PDB entry 8XIW | electron microscopy, 2.85 A resolution | chains E and G of the 7 polymer chains in the assembly

# Chain E
Protein: Methane monooxygenase
Organism: Methylosinus sporium
UniProt: Q27RN7 (Q27RN7_METSR); residues 1-526 here = UniProt positions 1-526
Amino-acid sequence (526 residues; numbered 1 to 526; the number before each row is that of its first residue):
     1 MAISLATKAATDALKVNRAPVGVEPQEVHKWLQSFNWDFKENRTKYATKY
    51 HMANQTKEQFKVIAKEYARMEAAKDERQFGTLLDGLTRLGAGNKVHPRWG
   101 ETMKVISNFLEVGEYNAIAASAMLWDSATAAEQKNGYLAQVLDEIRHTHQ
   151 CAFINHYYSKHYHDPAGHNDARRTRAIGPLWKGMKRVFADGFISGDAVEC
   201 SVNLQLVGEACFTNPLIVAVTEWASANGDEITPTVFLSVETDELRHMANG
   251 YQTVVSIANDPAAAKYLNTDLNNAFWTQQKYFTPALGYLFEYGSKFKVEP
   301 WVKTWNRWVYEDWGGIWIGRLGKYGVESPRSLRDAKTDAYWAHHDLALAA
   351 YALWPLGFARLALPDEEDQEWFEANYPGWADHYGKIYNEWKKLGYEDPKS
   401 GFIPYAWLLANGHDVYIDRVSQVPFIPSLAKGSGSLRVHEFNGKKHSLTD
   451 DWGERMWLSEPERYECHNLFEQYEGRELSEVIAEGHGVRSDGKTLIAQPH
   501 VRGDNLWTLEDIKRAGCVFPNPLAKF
Not modelled in the structure: 1-15
Metal / ion sites: Fe ion site 1: Glu-114, Glu-144, His-147, Glu-243; Fe ion site 2: Glu-144, Glu-209, Glu-243, His-246
From the paper describing this entry:
  - Fe ion coordination: Glu-243

# Chain G
Protein: Methane monooxygenase
Organism: Methylosinus sporium
UniProt: Q27RN4 (Q27RN4_METSR); residue numbers follow UniProt; this construct covers 1-169
Amino-acid sequence (169 residues; numbered 1 to 169; the number before each row is that of its first residue):
     1 MAKREPIHENSTRTEWEGKIAKLNSVDQATKFIQDFRVAYSSPFRKSYDL
    51 DVDYQYIERKIEERLSVLKTEKLSVADLVTKATTGEDAAAVEAAWIAKMK
   101 AAESKYAAERIHIEFRQLYKPPVLPVNVFLRTDAALGTILMELRNTDYYA
   151 TPLEGLRKERGVKVLHLQA
Not modelled in the structure: 1-3

# Interface between chain E and chain G
Residue-residue contacts (69):
  Lys-45(E) / Ala-134(G)
  Ala-47(E) / Ala-134(G)
  Ala-47(E) / Thr-138(G)
  Ala-47(E) / Met-141(G)  hydrophobic
  Thr-48(E) / Thr-138(G)
  Thr-48(E) / Met-141(G)
  Lys-49(E) / Met-141(G)
  Lys-49(E) / Asn-145(G)
  Asp-196(E) / Met-141(G)
  Tyr-266(E) / Asn-145(G)
  Asn-272(E) / Tyr-149(G)  hydrogen bond
  Asn-273(E) / Tyr-148(G)
  Asn-273(E) / Tyr-149(G)
  Arg-330(E) / Tyr-149(G)
  Pro-427(E) / Gln-168(G)
  Gly-434(E) / Gln-168(G)
  Ser-435(E) / Gln-168(G)
  Leu-436(E) / Gln-168(G)  hydrogen bond (backbone-side chain)
  Arg-437(E) / His-166(G)
  Arg-437(E) / Leu-167(G)
  Val-438(E) / Val-164(G)
  Val-438(E) / Leu-165(G)  hydrogen bond (backbone-backbone)
  Val-438(E) / His-166(G)  hydrogen bond (backbone-backbone)
  His-439(E) / Arg-157(G)
  His-439(E) / Lys-163(G)
  His-439(E) / Val-164(G)
  Glu-440(E) / Val-162(G)
  Glu-440(E) / Lys-163(G)  hydrogen bond (backbone-backbone)
  Glu-440(E) / Leu-165(G)
  Phe-441(E) / Val-162(G)  hydrophobic
  Asn-442(E) / Pro-43(G)  hydrogen bond (side chain-backbone)
  Asn-442(E) / Phe-44(G)
  Asn-442(E) / Arg-45(G)  hydrogen bond (side chain-backbone)
  Asn-442(E) / Tyr-48(G)
  Lys-444(E) / Tyr-48(G)
  Lys-445(E) / Leu-165(G)
  Trp-452(E) / Tyr-149(G)  hydrophobic
  Glu-454(E) / Leu-153(G)
  Glu-454(E) / Arg-157(G)  salt bridge
  Arg-455(E) / Tyr-148(G)  hydrogen bond (side chain-backbone)
  Arg-455(E) / Tyr-149(G)
  Arg-455(E) / Thr-151(G)  hydrogen bond (side chain-backbone)
  Arg-455(E) / Leu-153(G)
  Met-456(E) / Tyr-148(G)
  Trp-457(E) / Val-162(G)  hydrophobic
  Leu-458(E) / Leu-156(G)  hydrophobic
  Leu-458(E) / Arg-157(G)
  Leu-458(E) / Arg-160(G)  hydrogen bond (backbone-side chain)
  Ser-459(E) / Glu-109(G)
  Ser-459(E) / Arg-144(G)  hydrogen bond (backbone-side chain)
  Ser-459(E) / Tyr-148(G)
  Ser-459(E) / Leu-156(G)
  Ser-459(E) / Arg-160(G)
  Glu-460(E) / Arg-144(G)
  Pro-461(E) / Arg-144(G)
  Pro-461(E) / Arg-160(G)
  Glu-462(E) / Pro-43(G)
  Glu-462(E) / Arg-144(G)  salt bridge
  Glu-465(E) / Pro-43(G)
  Glu-465(E) / Arg-45(G)  salt bridge
  His-467(E) / Asp-51(G)  salt bridge
  Gln-472(E) / Ile-7(G)
  Glu-474(E) / Arg-4(G)
  Gly-475(E) / Arg-4(G)  hydrogen bond (backbone-backbone)
  Arg-476(E) / Arg-4(G)
  Arg-476(E) / Pro-6(G)
  Glu-484(E) / Pro-6(G)
  Glu-484(E) / Ile-7(G)  hydrogen bond (side chain-backbone)
  Phe-526(E) / His-166(G)
Also at the interface, not in a pair above, chain E (42 interface residues in all): Thr-269, Asp-451, Glu-480
Also at the interface, not in a pair above, chain G (36 interface residues in all): Glu-5, Ser-42, Val-52, Gly-137, Leu-140, Glu-142, Thr-146, Pro-152

# In short
The interface between chain E and chain G involves 42 residues on one side and 36 on the other; the contacts
include 13 hydrogen bonds and 4 salt bridges. Polar contacts include Glu-454(E)/Arg-157(G),
Glu-462(E)/Arg-144(G) and Glu-465(E)/Arg-45(G). Glu-114(E), Glu-144(E), His-147(E) and Glu-243(E) form the Fe
ion site 1. From the paper: Fe ion coordination by Glu-243(E).
Here chain E is Methane monooxygenase and chain G is Methane monooxygenase, both from Methylosinus sporium.
Entry 8XIW (Cryo-EM complex structure between hydroxylase and regulatory component from soluble methane
monooxygenase) was determined by electron microscopy, deposited together with 8YRD.
